Entry 8EDD (X-ray diffraction, 1.50 A resolution); this record covers chain A.

Chain A:
Name: Probable endonuclease 4
Organism: Staphylococcus aureus
Notes: EC 3.1.21.2
UniProt: Q6GGE2 (END4_STAAR); numbering as in UniProt (aligned over 1-296)
Amino-acid sequence (296 residues; numbered 1 to 296; the number before each row is that of its first residue):
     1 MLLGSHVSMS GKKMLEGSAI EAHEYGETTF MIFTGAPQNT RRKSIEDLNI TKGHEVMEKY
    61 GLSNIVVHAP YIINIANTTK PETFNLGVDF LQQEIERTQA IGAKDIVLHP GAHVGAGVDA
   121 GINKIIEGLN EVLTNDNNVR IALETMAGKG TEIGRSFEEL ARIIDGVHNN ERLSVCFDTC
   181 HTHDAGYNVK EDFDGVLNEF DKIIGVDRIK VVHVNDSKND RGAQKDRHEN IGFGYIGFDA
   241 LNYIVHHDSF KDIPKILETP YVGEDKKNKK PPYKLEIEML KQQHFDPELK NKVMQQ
Construct notes: engineered mutation Phe-33 (Tyr in Q6GGE2)
Ion coordination: Fe ion site 1: His-68, His-109, Glu-144 (together with phosphate ion); Fe ion site 2: Glu-144, Asp-178, His-213, Glu-258 (together with phosphate ion); Zn2+: His-181, Asp-226, His-228 (together with phosphate ion)
Curated features (UniProtKB/Swiss-Prot):
  - binding site (Zn(2+)): His-68, His-109, Glu-144, Asp-178, His-181, His-213, Asp-226, His-228, Glu-258

Overview:
The Fe ion site 1 is built by His-68, His-109 and Glu-144. Glu-144, Asp-178, His-213 and Glu-258 coordinate Fe
ion site 2. Curated annotation (UniProt) lists 9 Zn2+-binding residues.
Chain A is Probable endonuclease 4 (Staphylococcus aureus); the structure, Staphylococcus aureus endonuclease
IV Y33F mutant, was determined by X-ray diffraction (same publication as 8RLY, 8PKB and 8AXY).
